Entry 9FST (X-ray diffraction, 2.75 A resolution); this record covers chains K and W of the 28 polymer chains in the assembly.

[Chain K]
Molecule: Proteasome subunit beta type-5
Organism: Saccharomyces cerevisiae
Notes: EC 3.4.25.1
Reference sequence: P30656 (PSB5_YEAST); residues 2-212 here correspond to UniProt positions 77-287 (UniProt number = residue number + 75)
Chain sequence (211 residues; each row starts with the number of its first residue):
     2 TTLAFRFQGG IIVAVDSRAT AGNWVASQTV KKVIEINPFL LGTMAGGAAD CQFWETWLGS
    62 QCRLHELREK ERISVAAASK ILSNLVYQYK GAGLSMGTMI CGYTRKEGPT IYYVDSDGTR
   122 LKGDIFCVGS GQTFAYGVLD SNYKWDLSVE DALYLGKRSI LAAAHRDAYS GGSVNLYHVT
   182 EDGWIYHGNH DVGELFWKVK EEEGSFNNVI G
Covalent attachments: epoxyketone inhibitor LU-001i (A1IF8) linked to Thr2
Bound ions: Mg2+: Ala165, Asp168, Ser171 (shared with Asp204(W) of chain W)
Small-molecule neighbours: epoxyketone inhibitor LU-001i (A1IF8; azanylidene-[2-[[(2S)-1-[(2S)-2-[[(2S)-1-[[(1S)-2-cyclohexyl-1-[(2R,3S,6R,7S)-3-methanoyl-2,6-dimethyl-6,7-bis(oxidanyl)-1,4-oxazepan-7-yl]ethyl]amino]-1-oxidanylidene-hexan-2-yl]carbamoyl]-4,4-bis(fluoranyl)pyrrolidin-1-yl]-1-oxidanylidene-propan-2-yl]amino]-2-oxidanylidene-ethyl]imino-azanium): Thr3, Asp17, Arg19, Ala20, Thr21, Ala22, Ala27, Val31, Lys32, Lys33, Met45, Ala46, Gly47, Gly48, Ala49, Cys52, Val129, Gly130, Ser131, Gly132, Asp168, Tyr170, Ser171

[Chain W]
Molecule: Proteasome subunit beta type-3
Organism: Saccharomyces cerevisiae
Reference sequence: P25451 (PSB3_YEAST); residues 0-204 here correspond to UniProt positions 1-205 (UniProt number = residue number + 1)
Chain sequence (205 residues; each row starts with the number of its first residue; numbering starts at 0):
     0 MSDPSSINGG IVVAMTGKDC VAIACDLRLG SQSLGVSNKF EKIFHYGHVF LGITGLATDV
    60 TTLNEMFRYK TNLYKLKEER AIEPETFTQL VSSSLYERRF GPYFVGPVVA GINSKSGKPF
   120 IAGFDLIGCI DEAKDFIVSG TASDQLFGMC ESLYEPNLEP EDLFETISQA LLNAADRDAL
   180 SGWGAVVYII KKDEVVKRYL KMRQD
Not modelled in the structure: 0
Bound ions: Mg2+ site 1: Ala174, Asp177, Ser180; Mg2+ site 2: Asp204 (shared with Ala165(K), Asp168(K), Ser171(K) of chain K)
UniProt features mapped onto this chain:
  - modified residue: Ser30 (Phosphoserine)
  - cross-link: Lys69 (Glycyl lysine isopeptide (Lys-Gly) (interchain with G-Cter in ubiquitin))

[Interface between chain K and chain W]
Pairs across the interface - 46 pairs, chain K then chain W:
  Arg19(K) - Asp204(W)  salt bridge
  Asn24(K) - Asp177(W)
  Asn24(K) - Ala178(W)  hydrogen bond (backbone-backbone)
  Asn24(K) - Leu179(W)
  Trp25(K) - Gln144(W)
  Trp25(K) - Arg176(W)
  Val26(K) - Asp175(W)
  Val26(K) - Arg176(W)  hydrogen bond (backbone-side chain)
  Val26(K) - Ala178(W)
  Ala27(K) - Arg176(W)  hydrogen bond (backbone-side chain)
  Ser28(K) - Arg176(W)
  Gln29(K) - Arg202(W)
  Gln29(K) - Asp204(W)
  Phe135(K) - Leu33(W)  hydrophobic
  Ala165(K) - Asp204(W)
  His166(K) - Asn37(W)
  His166(K) - Trp182(W)  hydrogen bond (backbone-side chain)
  His166(K) - Gln203(W)  hydrogen bond (side chain-backbone)
  Arg167(K) - Ser32(W)
  Arg167(K) - Leu33(W)
  Arg167(K) - Gly34(W)  hydrogen bond (backbone-backbone)
  Arg167(K) - Val35(W)
  Arg167(K) - Trp182(W)
  Asp168(K) - Ser32(W)
  Ala169(K) - Arg27(W)
  Ala169(K) - Ser32(W)  hydrogen bond (backbone-backbone)
  Ala169(K) - Ala178(W)
  Ala169(K) - Leu179(W)  hydrophobic
  Tyr170(K) - Ser32(W)
  Tyr170(K) - Ala178(W)  hydrophobic
  Ser171(K) - Asp204(W)
  Gly172(K) - Asp204(W)
  Gly173(K) - Arg202(W)  hydrogen bond (backbone-side chain)
  Gly173(K) - Asp204(W)  hydrogen bond (backbone-side chain)
  Asp192(K) - Arg202(W)  salt bridge
  Val193(K) - Asp204(W)
  Gly194(K) - Arg202(W)
  Phe197(K) - Gln203(W)
  Trp198(K) - Lys200(W)
  Trp198(K) - Met201(W)
  Trp198(K) - Gln203(W)
  Asn209(K) - Asn37(W)  hydrogen bond (backbone-side chain)
  Asn209(K) - Lys38(W)
  Val210(K) - Asn37(W)
  Ile211(K) - Lys38(W)
  Ile211(K) - Tyr198(W)  hydrophobic
Interface residues without a listed pair, chain W (22 interface residues in all): Leu26, Gln31

[Overview]
25 residues of chain K and 22 residues of chain W are in contact, with 10 hydrogen bonds and 2 salt bridges.
Polar contacts include Arg19(K)-Asp204(W), Asp192(K)-Arg202(W) and Val26(K)-Arg176(W). Covalently linked
epoxyketone inhibitor LU-001i: at Thr2(K).
Here chain K is Proteasome subunit beta type-5 and chain W is Proteasome subunit beta type-3, both from
Saccharomyces cerevisiae. Entry 9FST (Yeast 20S proteasome with human beta1i (1-51) in complex with
epoxyketone inhibitor LU-001i) was determined by X-ray diffraction together with 9FRW, 9FSU, 9FSV, 9FT0 and
9FT1 from the same study.
